PDB entry 5BK2 | X-ray diffraction, 2.60 A resolution | chains B and D of the 3 polymer chains in the assembly

== Chain B ==
Molecule: Maltose-binding periplasmic protein
Source organism: Escherichia coli
UniProt: P0AEX9 (MALE_ECOLI); residues 1-366 here correspond to UniProt positions 27-392 (UniProt number = residue number + 26)
Sequence (398 residues; each row starts with the number of its first residue; numbers below 1 keep their minus sign (Met-30 is residue -30)):
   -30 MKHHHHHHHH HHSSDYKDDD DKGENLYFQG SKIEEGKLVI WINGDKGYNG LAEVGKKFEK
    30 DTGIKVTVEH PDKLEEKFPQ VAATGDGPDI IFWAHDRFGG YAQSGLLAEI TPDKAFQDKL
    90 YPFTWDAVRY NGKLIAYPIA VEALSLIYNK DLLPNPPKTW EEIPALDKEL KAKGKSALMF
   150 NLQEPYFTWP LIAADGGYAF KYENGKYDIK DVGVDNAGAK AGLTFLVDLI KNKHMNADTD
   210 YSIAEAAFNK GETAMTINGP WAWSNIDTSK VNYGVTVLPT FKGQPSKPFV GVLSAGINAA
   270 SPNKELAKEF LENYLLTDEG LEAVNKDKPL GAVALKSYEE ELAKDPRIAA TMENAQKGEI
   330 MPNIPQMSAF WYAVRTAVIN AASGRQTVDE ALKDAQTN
Disordered / not traced: -30 to 0
Sequence notes: initiating methionine (-30); expression tag (-29 to 0, 367)

== Chain D ==
Molecule: sAB Light Chain
Source organism: Homo sapiens
Sequence (216 residues; each row starts with the number of its first residue):
     1 SDIQMTQSPS SLSASVGDRV TITCRASQSV SSAVAWYQQK PGKAPKLLIY SASSLYSGVP
    61 SRFSGSRSGT DFTLTISSLQ PEDFATYYCQ QYYYGYPITF GQGTKVEIKR TVAAPSVFIF
   121 PPSDSQLKSG TASVVCLLNN FYPREAKVQW KVDNALQSGN SQESVTEQDS KDSTYSLSST
   181 LTLSKADYEK HKVYACEVTH QGLSSPVTKS FNRGEC
Cystine bridges: Cys24-Cys89, Cys136-Cys196

== Interface between chain B and chain D ==
Pairs across the interface - 23 pairs, chain B then chain D:
  Gln335(B) - Tyr94(D)  hydrogen bond
  Tyr341(B) - Ser31(D)
  Tyr341(B) - Ser32(D)  hydrogen bond (side chain-backbone)
  Tyr341(B) - Ala33(D)
  Tyr341(B) - Ser51(D)  hydrogen bond
  Ala342(B) - Ser31(D)
  Thr345(B) - Ser32(D)
  Asn349(B) - Arg67(D)
  Arg354(B) - Ser66(D)
  Arg354(B) - Arg67(D)
  Arg354(B) - Gly69(D)  hydrogen bond (backbone-backbone)
  Gln355(B) - Arg67(D)
  Gln355(B) - Gly69(D)  hydrogen bond (side chain-backbone)
  Glu359(B) - Gly69(D)
  Lys362(B) - Ser29(D)
  Asp363(B) - Ser31(D)  hydrogen bond (backbone-backbone)
  Asp363(B) - Arg67(D)  salt bridge
  Gln365(B) - Ser29(D)
  Gln365(B) - Tyr93(D)
  Thr366(B) - Tyr93(D)
  Thr366(B) - Tyr94(D)  hydrogen bond (backbone-side chain)
  Asn367(B) - Tyr93(D)  hydrogen bond (backbone-side chain)
  Asn367(B) - Tyr94(D)
Interface residues without a listed pair, chain D (12 interface residues in all): Ser68, Thr70
Interface features reported in the paper:
  - epitope / paratope residues, chain B: Tyr341(B)

== In short ==
The interface between chain B and chain D involves 13 residues on one side and 12 on the other; the contacts
include 8 hydrogen bonds and 1 salt bridge. Polar contacts include Asp363(B)-Arg67(D), Gln335(B)-Tyr94(D) and
Tyr341(B)-Ser32(D). The paper reports the epitope/paratope residue Tyr341(B).
Here chain B is Maltose-binding periplasmic protein (Escherichia coli) and chain D is sAB Light Chain (Homo
sapiens). Entry 5BK2 (Crystal structure of maltose binding protein in complex with a peristeric synthetic
antibody) was determined by X-ray diffraction, deposited together with 5BK1.
